Entry 4Z1F (X-ray diffraction, 2.70 A resolution); this record covers chain A.

== Chain A ==
Name: Heat shock protein 75 kDa, mitochondrial
From: Homo sapiens
UniProtKB: Q12931 (TRAP1_HUMAN); numbering as in UniProt (aligned over 60-561)
Amino-acid sequence (502 residues; numbered 60 to 561; the number before each row is that of its first residue):
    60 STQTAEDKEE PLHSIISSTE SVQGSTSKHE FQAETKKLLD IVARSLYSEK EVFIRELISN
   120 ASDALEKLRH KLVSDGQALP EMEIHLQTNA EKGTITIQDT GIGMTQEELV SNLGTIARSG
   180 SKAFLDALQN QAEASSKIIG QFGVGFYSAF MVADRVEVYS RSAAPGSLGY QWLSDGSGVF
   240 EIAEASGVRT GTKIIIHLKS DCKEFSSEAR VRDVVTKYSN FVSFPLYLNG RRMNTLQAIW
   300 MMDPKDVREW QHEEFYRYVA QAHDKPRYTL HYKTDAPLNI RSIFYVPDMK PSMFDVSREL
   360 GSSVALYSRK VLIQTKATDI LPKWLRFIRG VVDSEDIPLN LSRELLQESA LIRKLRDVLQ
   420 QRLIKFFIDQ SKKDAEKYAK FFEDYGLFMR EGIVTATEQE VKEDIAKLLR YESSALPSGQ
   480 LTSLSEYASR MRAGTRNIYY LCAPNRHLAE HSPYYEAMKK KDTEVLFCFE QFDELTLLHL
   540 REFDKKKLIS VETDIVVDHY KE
Disordered / not traced: 60-68, 172-201, 351-361, 398-407, 494, 553-561
Cystine bridges: Cys501-Cys527
Ligand contacts: H71 (8-[(6-iodo-1,3-benzodioxol-5-yl)thio]-9-[3-(isopropylamino)propyl]-9H-purin-6-amine): Asn119, Ala120, Ala123, Asp158, Ile161, Gly162, Met163, Glu167, Leu168, Asn171, Gly202, Val203, Phe205, Tyr206, Val217, Trp231, Thr251

== Overview ==
Bound to chain A: compound H71.
Chain A is Heat shock protein 75 kDa, mitochondrial (Homo sapiens); the structure, Crystal structure of human
Trap1 with PU-H71, was determined by X-ray diffraction (same publication as 4Z1G and 4Z1H).
